PDB entry 6FLR | X-ray diffraction, 2.51 A resolution | chains A and B

# Chain A (and B)
Name: Glutamate receptor 3
Source organism: Rattus norvegicus
Notes: chain B of this document is another copy of the same molecule, construct and numbering; everything in this record applies to it too
Reference sequence: P19492 (GRIA3_RAT); residues 1-381 here correspond to UniProt positions 23-403 (UniProt number = residue number + 22)
Amino-acid sequence (389 residues; each row starts with the number of its first residue):
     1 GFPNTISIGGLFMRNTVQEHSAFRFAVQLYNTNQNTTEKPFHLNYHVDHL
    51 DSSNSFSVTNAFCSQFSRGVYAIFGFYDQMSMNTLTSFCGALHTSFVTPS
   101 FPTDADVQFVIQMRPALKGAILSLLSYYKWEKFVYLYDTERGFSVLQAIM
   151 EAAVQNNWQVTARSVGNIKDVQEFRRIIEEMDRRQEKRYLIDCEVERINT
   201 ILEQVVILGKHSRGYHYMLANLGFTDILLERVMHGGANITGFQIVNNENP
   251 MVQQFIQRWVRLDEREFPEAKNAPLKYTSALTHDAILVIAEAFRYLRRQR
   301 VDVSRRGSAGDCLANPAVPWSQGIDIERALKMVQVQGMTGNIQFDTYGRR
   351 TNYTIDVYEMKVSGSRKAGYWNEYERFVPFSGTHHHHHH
Disordered / not traced: 1, 305-310, 361-364, 382-389 (chain B: 1, 34, 305-309, 361-362, 381-389)
Construct notes: expression tag (382-389)
UniProt features mapped onto this chain:
  - glycosylation (N-linked (GlcNAc...) asparagine): N35, N238, N352
Disulfides: C63-C312
Residues lining bound ligands:
  - N-acetylglucosamine (NAG; 2-acetamido-2-deoxy-beta-D-glucopyranose), molecule 1: N35, T37, E38
  - N-acetylglucosamine (NAG), molecule 2: W130, K187, R188, G214, Y215, H216, N238
  - N-acetylglucosamine (NAG), molecule 3: Q334, N341, Q343, N352

# Interface between chain A and chain B
Residue-residue contacts - 24 pairs, chain A then chain B:
  N54(A) with S87(B), hydrogen bond
  S55(A) with T84(B), hydrogen bond; S87(B)
  F56(A) with S87(B), hydrogen bond (backbone-side chain); F88(B), hydrophobic; A91(B), hydrophobic; C312(B)
  T59(A) with F88(B)
  N60(A) with L313(B)
  N83(A) with S55(B), hydrogen bond; M80(B)
  T84(A) with S55(B)
  S87(A) with N54(B), hydrogen bond; S55(B), hydrogen bond (side chain-backbone); F56(B), hydrogen bond (side chain-backbone)
  F88(A) with F56(B), hydrophobic; T59(B)
  A91(A) with F56(B), hydrophobic
  C312(A) with F56(B)
  L313(A) with T59(B); N60(B); C312(B), hydrophobic
  A314(A) with N60(B), hydrogen bond (backbone-side chain)
  N315(A) with N60(B)
Other interface residues (no listed pair), chain A (15 interface residues in all): A317
Other interface residues (no listed pair), chain B (17 interface residues in all): C63, S64, N83, L92, A314

# Summary
15 residues of chain A face 17 of chain B across their interface, with 8 hydrogen bonds. Polar pairs include
N54(A)-S87(B), S55(A)-T84(B) and F56(A)-S87(B). Ligands of chain A: 3 copies of N-acetylglucosamine.
Both chains are Glutamate receptor 3 (Rattus norvegicus). Entry 6FLR (Super-open structure of the AMPAR GluA3
N-terminal domain) was determined by X-ray diffraction together with 6FPJ from the same study.
